Entry 8RML (electron microscopy, 3.84 A resolution); this record covers chains B and M of the 13 polymer chains in the assembly.

[Chain B]
Molecule: Calcium homeostasis modulator protein 4
Source organism: Homo sapiens
Reference sequence: Q5JW98 (CAHM4_HUMAN); residue numbers follow UniProt; this construct covers 2-314
Amino-acid sequence (322 residues; row label = number of the first residue in the row; numbering starts at 0):
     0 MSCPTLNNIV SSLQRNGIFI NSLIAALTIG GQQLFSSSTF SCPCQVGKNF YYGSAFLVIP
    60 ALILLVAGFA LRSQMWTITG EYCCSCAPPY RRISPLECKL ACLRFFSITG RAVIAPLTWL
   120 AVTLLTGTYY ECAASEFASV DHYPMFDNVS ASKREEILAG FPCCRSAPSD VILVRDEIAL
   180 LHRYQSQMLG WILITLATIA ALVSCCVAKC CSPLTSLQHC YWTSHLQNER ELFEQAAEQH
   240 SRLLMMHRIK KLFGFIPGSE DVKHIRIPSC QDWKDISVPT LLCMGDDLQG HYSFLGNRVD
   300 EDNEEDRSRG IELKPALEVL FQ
Disordered / not traced: 0-4, 83-93, 279-321
Disulfides: Cys41-Cys131, Cys43-Cys162
Differences from the reference sequence: initiating methionine (0); expression tag (1, 315-321)

[Chain M]
Molecule: Synthetic nanobody SbC4
Source organism: synthetic construct
Notes: antibody fragment or engineered binder
Amino-acid sequence (119 residues; each row starts with the number of its first residue; numbers below 1 keep their minus sign (Gln-3 is residue -3)):
    -3 QGPSQVQLVE SGGGLVQAGG SLRLSCAASG FPVYYTHMRW YRQAPGKERE WVAAIYSKGA
    57 GTHYADSVKG RFTISRDNAK NTVYLQMNSL KPEDTAVYYC FVGVGNSYIG QGTQVTVSA
Disordered / not traced: -3 to 0, 26-32, 40-44, 53-55, 99-103, 115

[Chain B / chain M interface]
Contacting residue pairs - 7 pairs, chain B then chain M:
  Pro143(B) with Tyr52(M), hydrophobic
  Met144(B) with Tyr52(M), hydrogen bond
  Asp146(B) with His33(M)
  Lys152(B) with Arg35(M)
  Ser168(B) with Trp47(M)
  Asp169(B) with Trp47(M); His59(M), salt bridge

[Overview]
6 residues of chain B face 5 of chain M across their interface, with 1 hydrogen bond and 1 salt bridge. Polar
contacts include Asp169(B)-His59(M) and Met144(B)-Tyr52(M).
Chain B is Calcium homeostasis modulator protein 4 (Homo sapiens) and chain M is Synthetic nanobody SbC4
(synthetic construct); the structure, Structure of heteromeric CALHM2/4 channel in complex with synthetic
nanobody SbC4, was determined by electron microscopy (same publication as 8RMK, 8RMM and 8RMN).
